8K7Q - chains A and B; structure by X-ray diffraction, 2.02 A resolution.

# Chain A (and B)
Name: Lipase 2
Organism: Staphylococcus aureus
Notes: EC 3.1.1.3; chain B of this document is another copy of the same molecule, construct and numbering; everything in this record applies to it too
Reference sequence: A0A0U1MWF9 (A0A0U1MWF9_STAAU); residues -1 to 394 here correspond to UniProt positions 295-690 (UniProt number = residue number + 296)
Sequence (408 residues; row label = number of the first residue in the row; numbers below 1 keep their minus sign (Met-13 is residue -13)):
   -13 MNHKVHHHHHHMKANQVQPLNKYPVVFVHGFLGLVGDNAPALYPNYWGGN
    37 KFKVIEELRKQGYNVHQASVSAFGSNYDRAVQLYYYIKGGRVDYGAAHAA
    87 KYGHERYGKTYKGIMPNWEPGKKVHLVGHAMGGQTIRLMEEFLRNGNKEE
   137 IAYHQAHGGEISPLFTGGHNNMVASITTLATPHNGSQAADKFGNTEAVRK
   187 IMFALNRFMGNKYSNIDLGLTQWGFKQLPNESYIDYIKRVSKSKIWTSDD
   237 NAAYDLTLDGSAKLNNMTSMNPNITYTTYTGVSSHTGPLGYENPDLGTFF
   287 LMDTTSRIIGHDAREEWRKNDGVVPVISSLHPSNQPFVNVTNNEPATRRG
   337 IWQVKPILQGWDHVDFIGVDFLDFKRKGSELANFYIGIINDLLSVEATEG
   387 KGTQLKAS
Unresolved in the structure: -13 to 3, 386-394
Differences from the reference sequence: expression tag (-13 to -2); conflict Gln68 (Glu364 in A0A0U1MWF9); engineered mutation Ala116 (Ser412 in A0A0U1MWF9)
Metal / ion sites: Mg2+ near Asp23 (its only coordinating residue here); Zn2+: Asp64, Asp236; Ca2+: Gly283, Asp348, Asp351, Asp356, Asp359
Small-molecule neighbours:
  - Petroselinic acid (4I1): Gly16, Phe17, Tyr29, Tyr32, His115, Ala116, Met117, Pro168, Ser172, Ala174, Ala175, Phe178, Gly179, Val184, Met188, Leu242, Val309, Val310, His349, Val350, Ile353
  - hexanoic acid (6NA): Leu18, Leu20, Pro26, Tyr29, Phe59, Leu191, Met195, Ile202, Leu204
  - propanoic acid (PPI): Leu18, Met288, Val309, His349, Val350
From the paper describing this entry:
  - catalytic residues: Asp307, His349 (citing earlier work)

# Interface between chain A and chain B
Residue-residue contacts (6; chain A residue first):
  Leu282(A) - Phe360(B)  hydrophobic
  Phe286(A) - Leu358(B)  hydrophobic
  Asp289(A) - Phe360(B)
  Phe357(A) - Phe286(B)  hydrophobic
  Leu358(A) - Phe286(B)  hydrophobic
  Phe360(A) - Arg293(B)
Other interface residues (no listed pair), chain A (7 interface residues in all): Lys361
Other interface residues (no listed pair), chain B (7 interface residues in all): Leu282, Phe357, Lys361

# Overview
The chain A/chain B interface involves 7 residues from each chain. Bound to chain A: propanoic acid,
Petroselinic acid and hexanoic acid. The Zn2+ site is built by Asp64(A) and Asp236(A). Gly283(A), Asp348(A),
Asp351(A), Asp356(A) and Asp359(A) form the Ca2+ site. From the paper: catalytic residues Asp307(A) and
His349(A).
Both chains are Lipase 2 (Staphylococcus aureus). Entry 8K7Q (Staphylococcus aureus lipase S116A inactive
mutant-PSA complex) was determined by X-ray diffraction, deposited together with 8K7P and 8YIB.
